PDB entry 3KUC | X-ray diffraction, 1.92 A resolution | chains A and B

Chain A:
Molecule: Ras-related protein Rap-1A
Source organism: Homo sapiens
UniProt: P62834 (RAP1A_HUMAN); numbering as in UniProt (aligned over 1-167)
Amino-acid sequence (167 residues; numbered 1 to 167; the number before each row is that of its first residue):
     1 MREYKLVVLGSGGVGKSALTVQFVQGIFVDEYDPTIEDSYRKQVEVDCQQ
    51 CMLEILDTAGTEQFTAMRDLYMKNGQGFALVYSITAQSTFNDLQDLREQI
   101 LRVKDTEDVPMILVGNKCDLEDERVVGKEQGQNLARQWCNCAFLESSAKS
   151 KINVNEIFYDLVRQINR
Construct notes: engineered mutation Asp30 (Glu in P62834), Glu31 (Lys in P62834)
Ligand contacts:
  - GDP (guanosine-5'-diphosphate): Ser11, Gly12, Gly13, Val14, Gly15, Lys16, Ser17, Ala18, Phe28, Val29, Asp30, Glu31, Tyr32, Asp33, Thr35, Asn116, Lys117, Asp119, Leu120, Ser147, Ala148, Lys149
  - Mg2+ (MG): Ser17, Asp33, Thr35, Asp57, Thr58
UniProt features mapped onto this chain:
  - motif: Tyr32 to Tyr40 (Effector region)
  - binding site (GTP): Gly10 to Ala18, Val29, Tyr32 to Thr35, Gly60, Asn116 to Asp119

Chain B:
Molecule: RAF proto-oncogene serine/threonine-protein kinase
Source organism: Homo sapiens
Notes: EC 2.7.11.1
UniProt: P04049 (RAF1_HUMAN); residues 51-131 here = UniProt positions 51-131
Amino-acid sequence (81 residues; each row starts with the number of its first residue):
    51 PSKTSNTIRVFLPNKQRTVVRVRNGMSLHDCLMKKLKVRGLQPECCAVFR
   101 LLHEHKGKKARLDWNTDAASLIGEELQVDFL
Disordered / not traced: 51-55
Construct notes: engineered mutation Arg71 (Asn in P04049), Lys85 (Ala in P04049)
Ligand contacts: Ca2+ (CA): His103, Gly123, Glu124, Glu125

How chain A and chain B interact:
Pairs across the interface (28):
  Gln25(A) with Val88(B); Arg89(B); Gly90(B)
  Glu31(A) with Lys84(B), salt bridge
  Asp33(A) with Arg71(B), salt bridge; Lys84(B); Lys85(B), salt bridge
  Pro34(A) with Arg71(B), hydrogen bond (backbone-side chain)
  Ile36(A) with Thr57(B); Val69(B), hydrophobic; Arg71(B)
  Glu37(A) with Arg59(B), salt bridge; Arg67(B); Thr68(B), hydrogen bond (backbone-side chain); Val69(B), hydrogen bond (backbone-backbone)
  Asp38(A) with Arg67(B); Thr68(B), hydrogen bond; Lys85(B), salt bridge; Arg89(B), salt bridge
  Ser39(A) with Gln66(B); Arg67(B), hydrogen bond (backbone-backbone); Arg89(B), hydrogen bond (backbone-side chain)
  Tyr40(A) with Gln66(B); Val88(B); Arg89(B)
  Arg41(A) with Asn64(B), hydrogen bond; Lys65(B); Gln66(B)
Interface residues without a listed pair, chain A (13 interface residues in all): Val21, Ile27, Val29
Interface residues without a listed pair, chain B (16 interface residues in all): Val70, Lys87

Overview:
The interface between chain A and chain B involves 13 residues on one side and 16 on the other, with 7
hydrogen bonds and 6 salt bridges. Among the polar pairs are Glu31(A)-Lys84(B), Asp33(A)-Arg71(B) and
Asp33(A)-Lys85(B). Bound to chain A: GDP and Mg2+.
Here chain A is Ras-related protein Rap-1A and chain B is RAF proto-oncogene serine/threonine-protein kinase,
both from Homo sapiens. Entry 3KUC (Complex of Rap1A(E30D/K31E)GDP with RafRBD(A85K/N71R)) was determined by
X-ray diffraction.
